8FWG - chains f5 and k5 of the 165 polymer chains in the assembly; structure by electron microscopy, 3.45 A resolution.

# Chain f5
Protein: Linking protein 1, gp16
Source organism: Agrobacterium phage Milano
UniProt: A0A482MFR0 (A0A482MFR0_9CAUD); residue numbers follow UniProt; this construct covers 1-217
Sequence (217 residues; each row starts with the number of its first residue):
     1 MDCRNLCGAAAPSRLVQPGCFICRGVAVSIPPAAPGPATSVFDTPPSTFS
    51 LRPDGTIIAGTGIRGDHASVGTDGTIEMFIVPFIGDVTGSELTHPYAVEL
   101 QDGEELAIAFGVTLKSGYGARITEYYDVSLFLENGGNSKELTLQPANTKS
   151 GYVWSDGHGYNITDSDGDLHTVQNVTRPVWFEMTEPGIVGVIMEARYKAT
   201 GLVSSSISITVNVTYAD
Not modelled in the structure: 1-9, 30-217

# Chain k5
Protein: Major capsid protein, gp9
Source organism: Agrobacterium phage Milano
UniProt: A0A482MFS6 (A0A482MFS6_9CAUD); residues 1-465 here = UniProt positions 1-465
Sequence (465 residues; each row starts with the number of its first residue):
     1 MANKESELNGLDDIHSDIEKLSAHVEKFSDGMDEKYKELTARFDGVKGDN
    51 DAIRKAVADATKEYAELSAKHQFFTEELAAMKARLDTPIMRSQAELDDHD
   101 RKTAIQLQRNMHEFRGGDPKEFVADESNLVDLKAYRSAVRKMLKVGIESK
   151 ERVIASMTDVERKAFEASTIGPAFFTPQVLALEVDCNIECASLLDLYGQI
   201 EVSRSTFTYMKIADYGQLGEYTCDAKCDAEFGEPGNIRHLEGKTYDYRGV
   251 FCFNRKNLQEANYDFLSFMIGAAQRSHRINRNQALMIGKGVNEPKGWLTE
   301 NCFPVFQTLPVDVNGTSTPAFLAQDWRRFVTSFPAEYGEARSVMHQNVFG
   351 YLAAMVDANGRFLFGDGDLTFTPDLVRERIRISNCLPDPTEGNTKGGTGQ
   401 DAFAAGSFVAAQAAWKTAFYAVEKRPMFFEQYEGGSSAWCVKYQFGAEDG
   451 GFVGCCEHGRILQIG
Not modelled in the structure: 1-176, 465
Disulfide bonds: Cys-190/Cys-385, Cys-302/Cys-456

# Interface between chain f5 and chain k5
Contacting residue pairs (23):
  Ser-13(f5) / Thr-394(k5)
  Arg-14(f5) / Asn-393(k5)
  Arg-14(f5) / Thr-394(k5)
  Arg-14(f5) / Asp-401(k5)  salt bridge
  Val-16(f5) / Thr-394(k5)
  Val-16(f5) / Lys-395(k5)
  Val-16(f5) / Gly-396(k5)
  Val-16(f5) / Gly-397(k5)
  Val-16(f5) / Asp-401(k5)
  Pro-18(f5) / Tyr-351(k5)
  Pro-18(f5) / Ala-354(k5)
  Cys-20(f5) / Asp-357(k5)
  Cys-20(f5) / Ala-358(k5)
  Phe-21(f5) / Ala-320(k5)  hydrophobic
  Phe-21(f5) / Gly-397(k5)
  Ile-22(f5) / Leu-322(k5)
  Ile-22(f5) / Ala-358(k5)  hydrophobic
  Arg-24(f5) / Thr-308(k5)  hydrogen bond
  Arg-24(f5) / Leu-309(k5)
  Arg-24(f5) / Val-311(k5)
  Arg-24(f5) / Leu-322(k5)
  Arg-24(f5) / Asp-325(k5)  salt bridge
  Ala-27(f5) / Asp-312(k5)
Interface residues without a listed pair, chain f5 (12 interface residues in all): Leu-15, Gly-19, Cys-23
Interface residues without a listed pair, chain k5 (21 interface residues in all): Pro-310, Phe-321, Met-355, Val-356

# Overview
12 residues of chain f5 and 21 residues of chain k5 are in contact, with 1 hydrogen bond and 2 salt bridges.
Among the polar pairs are Arg-14(f5)/Asp-401(k5), Arg-24(f5)/Asp-325(k5) and Arg-24(f5)/Thr-308(k5).
Chain f5 is Linking protein 1, gp16 and chain k5 is Major capsid protein, gp9, both from Agrobacterium phage
Milano; the structure, Structure of neck and portal vertex of Agrobacterium phage Milano, C5 symmetry, was
determined by electron microscopy, deposited together with 8FWE, 8FWM, 8FXP and 8FXR.
